Entry 8FNC (electron microscopy, 3.30 A resolution); this record covers chains 5 and 8 of the 8 polymer chains in the assembly.

# Chain 5
Molecule: Mitochondrial RNA binding protein
Source organism: Trypanosoma brucei
UniProtKB: Q389F5 (Q389F5_TRYB2); residues 1-310 here = UniProt positions 1-310
Sequence (310 residues; numbered 1 to 310; the number before each row is that of its first residue):
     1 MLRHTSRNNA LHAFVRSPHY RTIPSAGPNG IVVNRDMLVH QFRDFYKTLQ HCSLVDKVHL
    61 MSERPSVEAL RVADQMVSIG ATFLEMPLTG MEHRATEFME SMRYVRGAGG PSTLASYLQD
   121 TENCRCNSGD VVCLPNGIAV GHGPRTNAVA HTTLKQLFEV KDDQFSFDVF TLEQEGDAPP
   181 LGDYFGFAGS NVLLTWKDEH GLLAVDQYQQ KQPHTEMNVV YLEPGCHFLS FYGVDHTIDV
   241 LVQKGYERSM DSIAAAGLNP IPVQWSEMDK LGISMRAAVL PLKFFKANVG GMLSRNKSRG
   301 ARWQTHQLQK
Unresolved in the structure: 1-10, 308-310

# Chain 8
Molecule: Mitochondrial RNA binding complex 1 subunit
Source organism: Trypanosoma brucei
UniProtKB: Q389W4 (Q389W4_TRYB2); numbering as in UniProt (aligned over 1-545)
Sequence (545 residues; row label = number of the first residue in the row):
     1 MLNVLSSTAS AALATVVVAR PSALHLIFER CKLNLVEFTA QDVYQICTTA YNMDTLGMLQ
    61 DPDFMRGLHD AFRRSDQTVI SPFQANLIAD TFRKVGINSM PKEVSVPEED AISPESLILV
   121 LRNMNITKQR DERKINEVLK LMFPILDEFS PTQLSLTVTE LARLKSTNAD FVGKLAKRIM
   181 EYNDDLSALD ISSAAVSLAY CPGISHNILY RMMQIVEERM GEFQPEDYIN VLHALNTLGP
   241 KFVNTFRKIV ECGLQHVENM DAVTLTNYMV CFSTMDYKQR EHIDIYADAL VEVATDLSEK
   301 DLVMAFIALQ RLRLLSDTMF GTMASCVIRY AAKMDPRNIA PIMDICSTVP HASDHLMKVL
   361 MDRAVECTRI LTANQLGDIL DILGLYPPAR EHPLVQLFGK QARLRLDLMG PDALANATRG
   421 LANLGYADPE YYAQAAETGF RYGFKDWTLL EPMLMGLSIT GQCPPTMVRV LGSHIAPMAR
   481 SMSLMEIERA NRYLRRLGCE DDFVYKAMAS RVLQFVKEVT PEMPEDLQVL LQRGAVEPGA
   541 APGVM
Unresolved in the structure: 1-18, 535-545

# How chain 5 and chain 8 interact
Residue-residue contacts (60; chain 5 residue first):
  Thr-48(5) / Arg-480(8)
  Gln-50(5) / Lys-445(8)  hydrogen bond (backbone-side chain)
  Gln-50(5) / Asp-446(8)
  His-51(5) / Lys-445(8)  hydrogen bond (side chain-backbone)
  His-51(5) / Asp-446(8)
  His-51(5) / Met-478(8)
  Cys-52(5) / Lys-445(8)  hydrogen bond (backbone-side chain)
  Cys-52(5) / Asp-446(8)
  Ser-53(5) / Asp-446(8)
  Val-55(5) / Lys-445(8)  hydrogen bond (backbone-side chain)
  Ala-81(5) / Lys-241(8)
  Ser-112(5) / Gly-203(8)
  Tyr-117(5) / Tyr-210(8)
  Asp-162(5) / Arg-247(8)  salt bridge
  Gln-164(5) / Lys-278(8)
  Gln-164(5) / Gln-279(8)  hydrogen bond
  Phe-165(5) / Arg-247(8)
  Phe-165(5) / Tyr-277(8)
  Met-250(5) / Gln-514(8)
  Asp-251(5) / Lys-517(8)  salt bridge
  Asn-259(5) / Ser-481(8)  hydrogen bond (side chain-backbone)
  Asn-259(5) / Arg-511(8)  hydrogen bond
  Asn-259(5) / Phe-515(8)
  Pro-260(5) / Arg-511(8)  hydrogen bond (backbone-side chain)
  Ile-261(5) / Ser-481(8)
  Pro-262(5) / Arg-511(8)
  Asn-288(5) / Thr-237(8)  hydrogen bond (backbone-side chain)
  Val-289(5) / Tyr-200(8)  hydrophobic
  Gly-290(5) / Tyr-200(8)  hydrogen bond (backbone-side chain)
  Gly-290(5) / His-233(8)
  Gly-290(5) / Asn-236(8)  hydrogen bond (backbone-side chain)
  Gly-291(5) / His-233(8)  hydrogen bond (backbone-side chain)
  Gly-291(5) / Asn-236(8)
  Gly-291(5) / Asn-267(8)
  Gly-291(5) / Met-304(8)
  Met-292(5) / Asn-236(8)
  Met-292(5) / Lys-300(8)
  Met-292(5) / Met-304(8)  hydrophobic
  Leu-293(5) / Val-270(8)  hydrophobic
  Leu-293(5) / Ser-273(8)
  Leu-293(5) / Met-304(8)  hydrogen bond (backbone-side chain)
  Leu-293(5) / Ile-307(8)  hydrophobic
  Leu-293(5) / Ala-308(8)
  Leu-293(5) / Arg-311(8)
  Ser-294(5) / Arg-311(8)  hydrogen bond (backbone-side chain)
  Arg-295(5) / Arg-311(8)
  Ala-301(5) / Thr-348(8)
  Arg-302(5) / Asp-344(8)  salt bridge
  Arg-302(5) / Ser-347(8)
  Arg-302(5) / Asp-381(8)  salt bridge
  Arg-302(5) / Ile-382(8)
  Arg-302(5) / Leu-385(8)
  Trp-303(5) / Ser-347(8)
  Trp-303(5) / Met-357(8)  hydrophobic
  Trp-303(5) / Ile-382(8)  hydrogen bond (side chain-backbone)
  Trp-303(5) / Leu-385(8)
  Trp-303(5) / Tyr-386(8)  hydrophobic
  Thr-305(5) / Pro-350(8)
  His-306(5) / Tyr-386(8)
  His-306(5) / Pro-387(8)
Also at the interface, not in a pair above, chain 5 (38 interface residues in all): Asp-44, Asp-56, Thr-82, Glu-247, Ala-254, Ala-287, Asn-296
Also at the interface, not in a pair above, chain 8 (46 interface residues in all): Lys-165, Pro-202, Thr-274, Met-343, Cys-346, Val-349, Pro-477, Ser-483

# In short
The interface between chain 5 and chain 8 involves 38 residues on one side and 46 on the other, with 15
hydrogen bonds and 4 salt bridges. Polar contacts include Asp-162(5)/Arg-247(8), Asp-251(5)/Lys-517(8) and
Arg-302(5)/Asp-344(8).
Chain 5 is Mitochondrial RNA binding protein and chain 8 is Mitochondrial RNA binding complex 1 subunit, both
from Trypanosoma brucei; the structure, Cryo-EM structure of RNase-treated RESC-C in trypanosomal RNA editing,
was determined by electron microscopy (same publication as 8FN4, 8FN6, 8FNF, 8FNI and 8FNK).
